PDB entry 9FBW | electron microscopy, 4.40 A resolution (low resolution: residue-level contacts below are approximate; hydrogen-bond / salt-bridge calls are withheld) | chains C and J of the 18 polymer chains in the assembly

# Chain C
Molecule: Histone H4
Source organism: Saccharomyces cerevisiae S288C
UniProt: P02309 (H4_YEAST); residues 0-102 here correspond to UniProt positions 1-103 (UniProt number = residue number + 1)
Sequence (103 residues; each row starts with the number of its first residue; numbering starts at 0):
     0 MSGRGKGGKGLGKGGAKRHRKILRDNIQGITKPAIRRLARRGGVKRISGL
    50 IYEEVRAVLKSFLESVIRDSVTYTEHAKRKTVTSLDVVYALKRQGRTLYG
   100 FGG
Disordered / not traced: 0-21, 101-102
Swiss-Prot annotation at these positions:
  - DNA-binding region: Lys16 to Lys20
  - modified residue: Lys5 (N6-acetyl-N6-methyllysine), Lys8 (N6-acetyllysine), Lys12 (N6-acetyl-N6-methyllysine), Lys16 (N6-acetyllysine), Lys31 (N6-succinyllysine), Arg55 (Omega-N-methylarginine), Ser60 (Phosphoserine), Ser64 (Phosphoserine), Lys77 (N6-succinyllysine), Lys79 (N6-acetyllysine), Lys91 (N6-glutaryllysine)

# Chain J
Molecule: 112-nt DNA strand
Source organism: synthetic construct
Sequence (112 nucleotides; each row starts with the number of its first residue; numbers below 1 keep their minus sign (DG-36 is residue -36)):
   -36 GGAGTAATCCCCTTGGCGGTTAAAACGCGGGGGACAGCGCGTACGTGCGT
    14 TTAAGCGGTGCTAGAGCTGTCTACGACCAATTGAGCGGCCTCGGCACCGG
    64 GATTCTCCAGGG

# Interface between chain C and chain J
Residue-residue contacts (16):
  Ile26(C) - DA-13(J)
  Gln27(C) - DA-13(J)
  Gln27(C) - DA-12(J)
  Gly28(C) - DA-12(J)
  Ile29(C) - DA-13(J)
  Thr30(C) - DA-14(J)
  Thr30(C) - DA-13(J)
  Thr30(C) - DA-12(J)
  Lys31(C) - DA-13(J)
  Lys31(C) - DA-12(J)
  Lys31(C) - DC-11(J)
  Lys31(C) - DG-10(J)
  Pro32(C) - DA-13(J)
  Pro32(C) - DA-12(J)
  Arg45(C) - DG-4(J)
  Ser47(C) - DA-3(J)
Interface residues without a listed pair, chain C (12 interface residues in all): Leu22, Ile46, Leu49
Interface residues without a listed pair, chain J (9 interface residues in all): DG-21, DC-2

# In short
The interface between chain C and chain J involves 12 residues on one side and 9 on the other. UniProt lists a
DNA-binding region on chain C.
Chain C is Histone H4 (Saccharomyces cerevisiae S288C) and chain J is a 112-nt DNA strand (synthetic
construct); the structure, SWR1 lacking Swc5 subunit in complex with hexasome, was determined by electron
microscopy (same publication as 8QYV and 8QZ0).
